Entry 5FCH (X-ray diffraction, 1.95 A resolution); this record covers chains A and B of the 3 polymer chains in the assembly.

# Chain A (and B)
Name: Proline dipeptidase
Source organism: Xanthomonas campestris pv. campestris str. ATCC 33913
Notes: EC 3.4.13.9; chain B of this document is another copy of the same molecule, construct and numbering; everything in this record applies to it too
UniProt: Q8P839 (Q8P839_XANCP); residue numbers follow UniProt; this construct covers 2-399
Amino-acid sequence (399 residues; row label = number of the first residue in the row):
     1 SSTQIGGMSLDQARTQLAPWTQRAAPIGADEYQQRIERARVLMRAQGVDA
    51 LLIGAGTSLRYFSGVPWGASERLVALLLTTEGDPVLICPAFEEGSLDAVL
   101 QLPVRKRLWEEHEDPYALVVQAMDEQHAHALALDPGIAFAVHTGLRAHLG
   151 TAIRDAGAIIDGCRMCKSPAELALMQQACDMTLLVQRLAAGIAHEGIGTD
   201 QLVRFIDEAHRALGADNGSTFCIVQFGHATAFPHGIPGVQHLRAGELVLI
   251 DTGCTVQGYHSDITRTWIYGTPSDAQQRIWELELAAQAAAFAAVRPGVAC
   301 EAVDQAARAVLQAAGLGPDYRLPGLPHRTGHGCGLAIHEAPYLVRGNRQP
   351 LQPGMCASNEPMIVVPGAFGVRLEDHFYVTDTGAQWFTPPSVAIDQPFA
Disordered / not traced: 1 (chain B: 1, 236-238)
Sequence notes: expression tag (1)
Metal / ion sites: Zn2+ site 1: Asp251, Asp262, Glu374 (together with phosphate ion); Zn2+ site 2: Asp262, His331, Glu360, Glu374 (together with phosphate ion)

# Chain A / chain B interface
Pairs across the interface (58):
  Trp67(A) - His234(B)  hydrogen bond
  Glu71(A) - Arg328(B)  salt bridge
  Glu71(A) - His338(B)
  Glu71(A) - Tyr342(B)
  Arg72(A) - Arg328(B)
  Phe91(A) - Pro326(B)
  Phe91(A) - His327(B)
  Glu92(A) - His234(B)  salt bridge
  Ser95(A) - His234(B)  hydrogen bond (side chain-backbone)
  Glu110(A) - Tyr320(B)
  Glu111(A) - Tyr320(B)
  Glu111(A) - His327(B)
  Glu111(A) - Arg328(B)  hydrogen bond (side chain-backbone)
  Glu111(A) - Val344(B)
  His112(A) - Tyr320(B)  hydrogen bond
  His112(A) - Arg345(B)
  Leu133(A) - Phe139(B)  hydrophobic
  Asp134(A) - Phe139(B)
  Pro135(A) - Ala138(B)
  Pro135(A) - Phe139(B)  hydrogen bond (backbone-backbone)
  Pro135(A) - Ala140(B)  hydrogen bond (backbone-backbone)
  Ile137(A) - Ile137(B)
  Ile137(A) - Ala138(B)
  Ile137(A) - Phe139(B)  hydrogen bond (backbone-backbone)
  Ala138(A) - Pro135(B)
  Ala138(A) - Ile137(B)
  Phe139(A) - Leu133(B)  hydrophobic
  Phe139(A) - Asp134(B)
  Phe139(A) - Pro135(B)  hydrogen bond (backbone-backbone)
  Phe139(A) - Ile137(B)  hydrogen bond (backbone-backbone)
  Phe139(A) - His142(B)
  Phe139(A) - Ile153(B)
  Phe139(A) - Arg154(B)
  Ala140(A) - Pro135(B)  hydrogen bond (backbone-backbone)
  His142(A) - Phe139(B)
  Thr143(A) - Asp155(B)  hydrogen bond
  Asp155(A) - Thr143(B)  hydrogen bond
  Arg204(A) - Arg211(B)
  Phe232(A) - Ser95(B)
  Pro233(A) - Phe91(B)  hydrophobic
  His234(A) - Glu92(B)  salt bridge
  His234(A) - Ser95(B)
  Gly235(A) - Ser95(B)  hydrogen bond (backbone-side chain)
  Ile236(A) - Ala98(B)  hydrophobic
  Pro237(A) - Val99(B)  hydrophobic
  Tyr320(A) - Glu110(B)
  Tyr320(A) - Glu111(B)
  Tyr320(A) - His112(B)  hydrogen bond
  Pro326(A) - Phe91(B)
  His327(A) - Phe91(B)
  His327(A) - Glu111(B)
  Arg328(A) - Glu71(B)  salt bridge
  Arg328(A) - Arg72(B)
  Arg328(A) - Glu111(B)  hydrogen bond (backbone-side chain)
  His338(A) - Glu71(B)  salt bridge
  Tyr342(A) - Glu71(B)
  Val344(A) - Glu111(B)
  Arg345(A) - His112(B)
Interface residues without a listed pair, chain A (36 interface residues in all): Ile153, Arg154
Interface residues without a listed pair, chain B (34 interface residues in all): Gly94, Gly346

# Overview
The interface between chain A and chain B involves 36 residues on one side and 34 on the other, with 15
hydrogen bonds and 5 salt bridges. Polar contacts include Glu71(A)-Arg328(B), Glu92(A)-His234(B) and
His338(A)-Glu71(B). Asp251(A), Asp262(A) and Glu374(A) coordinate Zn2+ site 1.
Both chains are Proline dipeptidase (Xanthomonas campestris pv. campestris str. ATCC 33913). Entry 5FCH
(Crystal Structure of Xaa-Pro dipeptidase from Xanthomonas campestris, phosphate and Zn bound) was determined
by X-ray diffraction (same publication as 5FCF).
